5W8E - chain A; structure by X-ray diffraction, 1.80 A resolution.

[Chain A]
Name: Autoinducer synthase
Source organism: Bradyrhizobium japonicum
UniProtKB: A0A0N0C224 (A0A0N0C224_BRAJP); residues 1-219 here = UniProt positions 1-219
Sequence (221 residues; numbered -1 to 219; the number before each row is that of its first residue; numbers below 1 keep their minus sign (Gly-1 is residue -1)):
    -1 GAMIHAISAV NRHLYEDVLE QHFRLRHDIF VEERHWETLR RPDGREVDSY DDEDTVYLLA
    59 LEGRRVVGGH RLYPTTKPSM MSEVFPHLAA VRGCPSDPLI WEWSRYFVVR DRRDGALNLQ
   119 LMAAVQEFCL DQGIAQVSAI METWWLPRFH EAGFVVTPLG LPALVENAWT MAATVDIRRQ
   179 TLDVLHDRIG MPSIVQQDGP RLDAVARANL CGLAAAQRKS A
Unresolved in the structure: 212-219
Construct notes: expression tag (-1 to 0)
Ligand contacts:
  - adenine (ADE): Arg32, Trp142, Arg146
  - SXZ ((2S)-4-({[(2S,3S,4R,5R)-5-(6-amino-9H-purin-9-yl)-3,4-dihydroxytetrahydrofuran-2-yl]methyl}sulfanyl)-2-[(3-methylbutanoyl)amino]butanoic acid): Trp34, Thr36, Leu37, Asp46, Tyr48, Met78, Val82, Phe83, Trp101, Ser102, Arg103, Tyr104, Ile138, Met139, Glu140, Trp143, Phe147, Val163, Glu164, Thr168
From the paper describing this entry:
  - binding site for SXZ: Arg103, Tyr104
  - mutagenesis - W34A (25-fold), D46A (100-fold), M78A (20-fold), W101A, W101F, R103A (33-fold), Y104A (33-fold), M139A, W142A, W142F, W143A, W143F (112-fold), F147A (12-fold): decreased catalytic activity
  - catalytic residues: Glu140 (proposed by the authors, not directly observed)

[In short]
Chain A binds compound SXZ and adenine. The paper reports the catalytic residue Glu140; W34A, D46A and M78A,
among others, reduce catalytic activity; 13 substitutions were tested in all.
Chain A is Autoinducer synthase (Bradyrhizobium japonicum); the structure, The structure of a CoA-dependent
acyl-homoserine lactone synthase, BjaI, with the adduct of SAH and IV-CoA, was determined by X-ray diffraction
(same publication as 5W8A, 5W8C, 5W8D and 5W8G).
